PDB entry 1SMY | X-ray diffraction, 2.70 A resolution | chains A and C of the 6 polymer chains in the assembly

[Chain A]
Protein: DNA-directed RNA polymerase alpha chain
Source organism: Thermus thermophilus
Notes: EC 2.7.7.6
UniProt: Q9Z9H6 (RPOA_THETH); numbering as in UniProt (aligned over 1-315)
Sequence (315 residues; numbered 1 to 315; the number before each row is that of its first residue):
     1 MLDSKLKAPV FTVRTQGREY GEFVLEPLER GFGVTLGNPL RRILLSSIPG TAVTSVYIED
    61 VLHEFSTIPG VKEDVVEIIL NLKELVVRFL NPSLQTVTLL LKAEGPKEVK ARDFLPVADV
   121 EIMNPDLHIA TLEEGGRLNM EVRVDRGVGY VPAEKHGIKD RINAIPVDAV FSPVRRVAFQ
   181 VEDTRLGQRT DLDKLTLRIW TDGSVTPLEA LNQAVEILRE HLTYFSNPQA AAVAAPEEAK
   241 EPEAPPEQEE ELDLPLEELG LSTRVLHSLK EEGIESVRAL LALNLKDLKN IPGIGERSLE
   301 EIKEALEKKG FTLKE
Unresolved in the structure: 230-315
Metal / ion sites: Mg2+ site 1: Val13 (shared with 1 residue of chain B); Mg2+ site 2: Gln16 (shared with 1 residue of chain D); Mg2+ site 3: Arg41 (shared with His860(C) of chain C); Mg2+ site 4: Arg88, Glu121; Mg2+ site 5 near Ser93 (its only coordinating residue here); Mg2+ site 6: Glu121, Met123; Mg2+ site 7 near Asn139 (its only coordinating residue here); Mg2+ site 8: Asp160, Arg161, Ile162; Mg2+ site 9 near Arg175 (its only coordinating residue here); Mg2+ site 10 near Arg176 (its only coordinating residue here); Mg2+ site 11 near Gln188 (its only coordinating residue here); Mg2+ site 12 near Asn212 (its only coordinating residue here)

[Chain C]
Protein: DNA-directed RNA polymerase beta chain
Source organism: Thermus thermophilus
Notes: EC 2.7.7.6
UniProt: Q8RQE9 (RPOB_THETH); residues 1-1119 here = UniProt positions 1-1119
Sequence (1119 residues; numbered 1 to 1119; the number before each row is that of its first residue):
     1 MEIKRFGRIR EVIPLPPLTE IQVESYRRAL QADVPPEKRE NVGIQAAFRE TFPIEEEDKG
    61 KGGLVLDFLE YRLGEPPFPQ DECREKDLTY QAPLYARLQL IHKDTGLIKE DEVFLGHIPL
   121 MTEDGSFIIN GADRVIVSQI HRSPGVYFTP DPARPGRYIA SIIPLPKRGP WIDLEVEPNG
   181 VVSMKVNKRK FPLVLLLRVL GYDQETLARE LGAYGELVQG LMDESVFAMR PEEALIRLFT
   241 LLRPGDPPKR DKAVAYVYGL IADPRRYDLG EAGRYKAEEK LGIRLSGRTL ARFEDGEFKD
   301 EVFLPTLRYL FALTAGVPGH EVDDIDHLGN RRIRTVGELM TDQFRVGLAR LARGVRERML
   361 MGSEDSLTPA KLVNSRPLEA AIREFFSRSQ LSQFKDETNP LSSLRHKRRI SALGPGGLTR
   421 ERAGFDVRDV HRTHYGRICP VETPEGANIG LITSLAAYAR VDELGFIRTP YRRVVGGVVT
   481 DEVVYMTATE EDRYTIAQAN TPLEGNRIAA ERVVARRKGE PVIVSPEEVE FMDVSPKQVF
   541 SVNTNLIPFL EHDDANRALM GSNMQTQAVP LIRAQAPVVM TGLEERVVRD SLAALYAEED
   601 GEVAKVDGNR IVVRYEDGRL VEYPLRRFYR SNQGTALDQR PRVVVGQRVR KGDLLADGPA
   661 SENGFLALGQ NVLVAIMPFD GYNFEDAIVI SEELLKRDFY TSIHIERYEI EARDTKLGPE
   721 RITRDIPHLS EAALRDLDEE GVVRIGAEVK PGDILVGRTS FKGESEPTPE ERLLRSIFGE
   781 KARDVKDTSL RVPPGEGGIV VRTVRLRRGD PGVELKPGVR EVVRVYVAQK RKLQVGDKLA
   841 NRHGNKGVVA KILPVEDMPH LPDGTPVDVI LNPLGVPSRM NLGQILETHL GLAGYFLGQR
   901 YISPIFDGAK EPEIKELLAQ AFEVYFGKRK GEGFGVDKRE VEVLRRAEKL GLVTPGKTPE
   961 EQLKELFLQG KVVLYDGRTG EPIEGPIVVG QMFIMKLYHM VEDKMHARST GPYSLITQQP
  1021 LGGKAQFGGQ RFGEMEVWAL EAYGAAHTLQ EMLTLKSDDI EGRNAAYEAI IKGEDVPEPS
  1081 VPESFRVLVK ELQALALDVQ TLDEKDNPVD IFEGLASKR
Metal / ion sites: Mg2+ site 1 near Arg10 (its only coordinating residue here); Mg2+ site 2: Glu20, Arg28; Mg2+ site 3 near Gln80 (its only coordinating residue here); Mg2+ site 4 near Asp81 (its only coordinating residue here); Mg2+ site 5 near Lys103 (its only coordinating residue here); Mg2+ site 6 near Arg142 (its only coordinating residue here); Mg2+ site 7: Pro150, Asp151, Pro152; Mg2+ site 8: Leu165, Arg265; Mg2+ site 9: Lys167, Arg168; Mg2+ site 10: Glu177, Asn179; Mg2+ site 11: Leu200, Phe298, Asp300; Mg2+ site 12 near Arg292 (its only coordinating residue here); 43 more Mg2+ sites not listed

[Interface between chain A and chain C]
Pairs across the interface (60; chain A residue first):
  Glu22(A) - Phe934(C)
  Val34(A) - Arg939(C)
  Val34(A) - Gly980(C)
  Asn38(A) - Gly977(C)
  Asn38(A) - Arg978(C)
  Asn38(A) - Thr979(C)
  Asn38(A) - Gly980(C)  hydrogen bond (side chain-backbone)
  Arg41(A) - His860(C)
  Arg41(A) - Gly864(C)
  Arg41(A) - Pro866(C)
  Arg42(A) - Glu856(C)  hydrogen bond (side chain-backbone)
  Arg42(A) - Asp857(C)  salt bridge
  Arg42(A) - Gly977(C)  hydrogen bond (side chain-backbone)
  Arg42(A) - Arg978(C)
  Ser46(A) - Glu856(C)
  His63(A) - Gly746(C)
  His63(A) - Val801(C)
  Glu64(A) - Lys830(C)  salt bridge
  Phe65(A) - Ile799(C)  hydrophobic
  Phe65(A) - Lys830(C)
  Thr67(A) - Asn609(C)  hydrogen bond
  Val71(A) - Gly608(C)
  Lys72(A) - Gly608(C)
  Lys72(A) - Pro641(C)
  Lys72(A) - Val643(C)
  Asp74(A) - Arg640(C)  salt bridge
  Glu77(A) - Arg640(C)  salt bridge
  Leu80(A) - Asp698(C)
  Lys83(A) - Asp698(C)  salt bridge
  Glu133(A) - Lys605(C)
  Glu133(A) - Val606(C)  hydrogen bond (side chain-backbone)
  Glu133(A) - Asp607(C)
  Glu134(A) - Lys605(C)  salt bridge
  Tyr150(A) - Leu695(C)  hydrogen bond (side chain-backbone)
  Tyr150(A) - Lys696(C)
  Tyr150(A) - Lys832(C)  hydrogen bond
  Glu154(A) - Lys832(C)
  Asp168(A) - Lys832(C)  salt bridge
  Arg176(A) - Asp863(C)  salt bridge
  Arg176(A) - Thr865(C)
  Val177(A) - Gly864(C)
  Ala178(A) - Gly864(C)
  Phe179(A) - His860(C)
  Phe179(A) - Asp937(C)
  Gln180(A) - Arg929(C)  hydrogen bond
  Gln180(A) - Phe934(C)
  Gln180(A) - Gly935(C)
  Gln180(A) - Asp937(C)
  Val181(A) - Asp937(C)  hydrogen bond (backbone-side chain)
  Val181(A) - Lys938(C)  hydrogen bond (backbone-backbone)
  Glu182(A) - Phe934(C)
  Glu182(A) - Gly935(C)  hydrogen bond (side chain-backbone)
  Glu182(A) - Val936(C)
  Asp183(A) - Lys938(C)  salt bridge
  Asp191(A) - Lys938(C)
  Leu192(A) - Lys938(C)
  Asp193(A) - Lys938(C)  salt bridge
  Thr196(A) - Phe934(C)
  Arg198(A) - Glu932(C)  salt bridge
  Arg198(A) - Phe934(C)
Also at the interface, not in a pair above, chain A (41 interface residues in all): Arg14, Tyr20, Leu45, Leu62, Gly70, Ile79, Val170
Also at the interface, not in a pair above, chain C (46 interface residues in all): Arg573, Ile703, Ile745, Val800, Ala828, Gln829, Val855, Pro862, Gly933, Asp976, Glu981

[Overview]
The interface between chain A and chain C involves 41 residues on one side and 46 on the other, with 11
hydrogen bonds and 11 salt bridges. Among the polar pairs are Arg42(A)-Asp857(C), Glu64(A)-Lys830(C) and
Asp74(A)-Arg640(C). Arg41(A) and His860(C) form the Mg2+ site.
Here chain A is DNA-directed RNA polymerase alpha chain and chain C is DNA-directed RNA polymerase beta chain,
both from Thermus thermophilus. Entry 1SMY (Structural basis for transcription regulation by alarmone ppGpp)
was determined by X-ray diffraction.
